7XQ0 - chain A; structure by electron microscopy, 3.00 A resolution.

[Chain A]
Name: Reduced folate transporter
Organism: Homo sapiens
Reference sequence: P41440 (S19A1_HUMAN); residue numbers follow UniProt; this construct covers 1-506
Sequence (544 residues; row label = number of the first residue in the row; numbers below 1 keep their minus sign (Met-2 is residue -2)):
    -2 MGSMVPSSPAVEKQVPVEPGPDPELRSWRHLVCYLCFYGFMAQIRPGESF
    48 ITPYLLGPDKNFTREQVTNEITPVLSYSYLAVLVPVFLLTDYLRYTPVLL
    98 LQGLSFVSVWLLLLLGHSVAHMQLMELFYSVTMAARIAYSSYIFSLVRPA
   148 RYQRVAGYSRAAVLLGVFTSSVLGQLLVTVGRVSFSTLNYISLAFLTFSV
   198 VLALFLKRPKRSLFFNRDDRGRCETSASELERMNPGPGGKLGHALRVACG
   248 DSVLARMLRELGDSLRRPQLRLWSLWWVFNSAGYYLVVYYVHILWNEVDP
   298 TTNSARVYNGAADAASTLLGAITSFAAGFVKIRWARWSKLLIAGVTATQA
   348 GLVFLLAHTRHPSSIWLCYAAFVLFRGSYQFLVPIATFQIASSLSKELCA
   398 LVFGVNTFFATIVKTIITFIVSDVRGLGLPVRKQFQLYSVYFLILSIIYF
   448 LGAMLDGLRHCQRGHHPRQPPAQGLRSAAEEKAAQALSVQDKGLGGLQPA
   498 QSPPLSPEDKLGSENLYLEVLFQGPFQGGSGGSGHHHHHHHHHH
Disordered / not traced: -2 to 18, 217-252, 457-541
Construct notes: initiating methionine (-2); expression tag (-1 to 0, 507-541)
UniProt features mapped onto this chain:
  - region: Ala407 to Ser419 (Required for substrate-binding)
  - binding site (folate): Ile48, Thr49, Glu123, Arg133, Val164, Tyr281, Tyr282, Tyr286, Arg373, Gln377
  - binding site (2',3'-cGAMP): Arg133, Ile134, Ser137, Tyr149, Arg157, Tyr282, Ser321, Gln377, Pro381, Thr384, Lys393, Cys396, Phe400
  - modified residue: Met1 (N-acetylmethionine), Ser5 (Phosphoserine), Ser225 (Phosphoserine), Ser474 (Phosphoserine), Ser485 (Phosphoserine), Ser499 (Phosphoserine), Ser503 (Phosphoserine)
  - glycosylation: Asn58 (N-linked (GlcNAc...) asparagine)
  - natural variant: Phe212 (deletion: In MEGAF), Gly348 (G348R: In IMD114)
  - mutagenesis: Arg42 (R42A: Reduces methotrexate uptake; R42E: Reduces methotrexate uptake. Reduces methotrexate uptake; when associated with K-45; R42K: Enhances methotrexate uptake), Glu45 (E45A: Enhances methotrexate uptake; E45K: Reduces methotrexate uptake. Reduces methotrexate uptake; when associated with E-42), Ile48 (I48A: Reduces methotrexate uptake. Reduces methotrexate uptake; when associated with A-126 and A-286; I48F: No effect on methotrexate uptake but shifts selectivity towards folinate and pemetrexed), Thr49 (T49A: Reduces methotrexate uptake. Reduces the expression of IFNB1 and CXCL10 upon cGAMP stimulation), Asn58 (N58Q: Completely abolishes N-glycosylation without affecting subcellular location or folate:anion antiporter activity), Ile68 (I68A: Reduces methotrexate uptake), Thr69 (T69A/Y: Reduces methotrexate uptake), Leu72 (L72A/W: Reduces methotrexate uptake), Tyr76 (Y76A: Reduces methotrexate uptake), Glu123 (E123A/D: Reduces methotrexate uptake), Tyr126 (Y126A: Reduces methotrexate uptake. Reduces methotrexate uptake; when associated with A-48 and A-286), Met130 (M130T: Reduces methotrexate uptake), 19 further mutagenesis entries in UniProt
Ligand contacts:
  - 2BA ((2R,3R,3aS,5R,7aR,9R,10R,10aS,12R,14aR)-2,9-bis(6-amino-9H-purin-9-yl)octahydro-2H,7H-difuro[3,2-d:3',2'-j][1,3,7,9,2,8 ]tetraoxadiphosphacyclododecine-3,5,10,12-tetrol 5,12-dioxide), molecule 1: Arg133, Ile134, Ser137, Trp274, Tyr282, Ser321, Tyr376, Gln377, Val380, Pro381, Thr384
  - 2BA, molecule 2: Tyr149, Gln150, Arg157, Trp274, Lys328, Pro381, Thr384, Phe385, Ala388, Lys393, Cys396, Phe400

[In short]
Bound to chain A: compound 2BA. From UniProt: 10 folate-binding residues, 13 residues binding 2',3'-cGAMP and
41 mutagenesis sites.
Chain A is Reduced folate transporter (Homo sapiens); the structure, Structure of hSLC19A1+3'3'-CDA, was
determined by electron microscopy, deposited together with 7XPZ, 7XQ1, 7XQ2, 8GOE and 8GOF.
